PDB entry 5ZE0 | X-ray diffraction, 2.75 A resolution | chains A and M of the 6 polymer chains in the assembly

Chain A:
Protein: mouse RAG1
Source organism: Mus musculus
Notes: EC 3.1.-.-, 2.3.2.27
UniProt: P15919 (RAG1_MOUSE); numbering as in UniProt (aligned over 384-1008)
Sequence (627 residues; each row starts with the number of its first residue):
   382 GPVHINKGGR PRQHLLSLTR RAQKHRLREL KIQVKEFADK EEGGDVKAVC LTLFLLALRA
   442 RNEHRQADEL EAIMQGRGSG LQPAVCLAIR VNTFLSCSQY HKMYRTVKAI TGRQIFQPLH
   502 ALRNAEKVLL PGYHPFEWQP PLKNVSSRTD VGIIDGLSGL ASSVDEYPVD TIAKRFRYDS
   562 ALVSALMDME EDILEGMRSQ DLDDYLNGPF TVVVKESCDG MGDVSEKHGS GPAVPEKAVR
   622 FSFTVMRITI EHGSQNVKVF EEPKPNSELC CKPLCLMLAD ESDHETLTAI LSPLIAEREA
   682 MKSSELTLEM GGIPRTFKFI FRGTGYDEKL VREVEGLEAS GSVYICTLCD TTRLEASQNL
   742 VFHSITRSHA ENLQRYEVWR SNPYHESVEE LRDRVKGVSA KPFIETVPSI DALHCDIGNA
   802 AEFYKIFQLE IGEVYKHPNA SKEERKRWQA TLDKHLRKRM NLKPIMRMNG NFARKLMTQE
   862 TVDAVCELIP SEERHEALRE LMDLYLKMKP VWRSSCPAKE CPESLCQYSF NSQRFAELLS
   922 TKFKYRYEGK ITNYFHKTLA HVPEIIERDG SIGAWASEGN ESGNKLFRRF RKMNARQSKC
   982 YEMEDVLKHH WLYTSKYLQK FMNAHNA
Disordered / not traced: 382-390
Differences from the reference sequence: cloning artifact (382-383)
Bound ions: Mg2+ near Gly601 (its only coordinating residue here); K+: Glu649, Ser963 (shared with 1 residue of chain L); Zn2+: Cys727, Cys730, His937, His942
UniProt features mapped onto this chain:
  - DNA-binding region: Gly389 to Gln456 (NBD)
  - binding site (a divalent metal cation): Asp600, Asp708, Glu962
  - site: Trp893 (Essential for DNA hairpin formation, participates in base-stacking interactions near the cleavage site)
  - mutagenesis: Arg391 (R391A: Defects in converting nicked products to hairpins; R391L: Impairs DNA-binding and hairpin formation while maintaining some nicking activity), Arg393 (R393A: Impairs DNA-binding and hairpin formation while maintaining some nicking activity), Arg401 (R401A: Allows robust hairpin activity), Arg402 (R402A: Defects in converting nicked products to hairpins), Lys405 (K405A: Reduced hairpin activity), His406 (H406A: Allows robust hairpin activity), Arg407 (R407A: Impairs DNA-binding and reduces hairpin formation without affecting nicking activity), Asn443 (N443A: Impairs DNA-binding; when associated with A-445), His445 (H445A: Impairs DNA-binding; when associated with A-443), Asp546 (D546A: Loss of DNA-binding), Asp560 (D560A: Loss of DNA-binding), Glu597 (E597Q: Impaired cleavage), 20 further mutagenesis entries in UniProt
From the paper describing this entry:
  - binding site for the 30-nt DNA strand: Lys388, Gly389, Gly390, Arg391, Arg401, Lys405, Lys412, Ser477, Ser479, Arg504, Lys645 to Glu649, Asn852, Lys890 to Cys902, Ser963, Lys973 to Ser979
  - binding site for the 45-nt DNA strand: Arg391, Arg393 to Thr400, Arg402, His406, Arg407, Lys489, Gln495, Gly851 to Arg855, Glu959, Ser963
  - binding site for the 16-nt DNA strand: Arg848, Arg927 to Thr933
  - binding site for the 54-nt DNA strand: Arg848
  - Zn2+ coordination: Cys727, Cys730, His937, His942
  - conformationally variable residues (loop rearrangement): Glu962
  - catalytic residues: Arg848
  - catalytic residues: Asp600, Asp708, Glu962 (citing earlier work)

Chain M:
Molecule: 39-nt DNA strand
Sequence (39 nucleotides; numbered 17 to 55; the number before each row is that of its first residue):
    17 CACAGTGATG CAAATCAAGT GTGAAGCCAG ACAAAAACC
Bound ions: K+: DC19 (shared with 2 residues of chain C)

How chain A and chain M interact:
Contacting residue pairs (32):
  Arg391(A) with DA51(M), base contact; DA52(M), base contact; DA53(M), base contact; DC54(M), sugar contact
  Pro392(A) with DC54(M), phosphate contact
  Arg401(A) with DG42(M), hydrogen bond to the phosphate; DC43(M), salt bridge to the phosphate
  Lys405(A) with DC43(M), salt bridge to the phosphate; DC44(M), salt bridge to the phosphate
  Lys412(A) with DA45(M), phosphate contact
  Ser477(A) with DT22(M), hydrogen bond to the phosphate; DG23(M), phosphate contact
  Cys478(A) with DG23(M), hydrogen bond to the phosphate
  Ser479(A) with DG21(M), sugar contact; DT22(M), phosphate contact; DG23(M), hydrogen bond to the phosphate
  Gln480(A) with DG21(M), hydrogen bond to the phosphate; DT22(M), hydrogen bond to the phosphate
  Lys483(A) with DG21(M), salt bridge to the phosphate
  Arg504(A) with DG23(M), sugar contact; DA24(M), salt bridge to the phosphate; DT25(M), base contact
  Met974(A) with DT22(M), sugar contact
  Asn975(A) with DT22(M), phosphate contact; DG23(M), sugar contact
  Ala976(A) with DT22(M), sugar contact; DG23(M), sugar contact
  Arg977(A) with DG23(M), sugar contact; DA24(M), sugar contact
  Gln978(A) with DT22(M), hydrogen bond to the base
  Asp986(A) with DG23(M), sugar contact
  Lys989(A) with DA24(M), salt bridge to the phosphate
Also at the interface, not in a pair above, chain A (20 interface residues in all): Arg471, Lys973

In short:
The interface between chain A and chain M involves 20 residues on one side and 13 on the other, with 7
hydrogen bonds and 6 salt bridges. Polar pairs include Gln978(A)-DT22(M), Arg401(A)-DG42(M) and
Ser477(A)-DT22(M). From the paper: catalytic residues Arg848(A), Asp600(A) and Asp708(A) among others; a
binding site for the 30-nt DNA strand at Lys388(A), Gly389(A) and Gly390(A) among others.
Here chain A is mouse RAG1 (Mus musculus) and chain M is a 39-nt DNA strand. Entry 5ZE0 (Hairpin Forming
Complex, RAG1/2-Nicked(with Dideoxy) 12RSS/23RSS complex in Mg2+) was determined by X-ray diffraction (same
publication as 5ZDZ, 5ZE1, 5ZE2, 6CG0, 6CIJ, 6CIK, 6CIL and 6CIM).
